PDB entry 3HHF | X-ray diffraction, 2.30 A resolution | chains B and A

Chain B (and A):
Name: Transcriptional regulator, LysR family
Source organism: Neisseria meningitidis serogroup B
Notes: chain A of this document is another copy of the same molecule, construct and numbering; everything in this record applies to it too
UniProtKB: Q9JXW7 (Q9JXW7_NEIMB); numbering as in UniProt (aligned over 89-299)
Chain sequence (213 residues; numbered 87 to 299; the number before each row is that of its first residue):
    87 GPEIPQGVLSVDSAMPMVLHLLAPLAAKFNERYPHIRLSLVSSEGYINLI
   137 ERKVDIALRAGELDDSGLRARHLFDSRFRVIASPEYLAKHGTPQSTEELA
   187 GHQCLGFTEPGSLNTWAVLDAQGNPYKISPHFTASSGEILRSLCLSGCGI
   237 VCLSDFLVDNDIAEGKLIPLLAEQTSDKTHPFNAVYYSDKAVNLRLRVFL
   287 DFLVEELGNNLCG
Disordered / not traced: 87-90, 148-149, 295-299 (chain A: 87-90, 295-299)
Construct notes: expression tag (87-88)
Modified residues: Mse101 (selenomethionine; parent Met); Mse103 (selenomethionine; parent Met)

Interface between chain B and chain A:
Residue-residue contacts (68; chain B residue first):
  Mse101(B) - Mse101(A)  hydrophobic
  Mse101(B) - Ser222(A)
  Mse101(B) - Ile225(A)
  Val104(B) - Ile225(A)  hydrophobic
  Leu105(B) - Glu224(A)
  Leu105(B) - Ile225(A)  hydrophobic
  Leu105(B) - Ser228(A)
  Ala109(B) - Ser228(A)
  Ala109(B) - Leu229(A)  hydrophobic
  Ala109(B) - Ser232(A)  hydrogen bond (backbone-side chain)
  Pro110(B) - Ser232(A)
  Ala112(B) - Phe218(A)
  Ala112(B) - Leu229(A)  hydrophobic
  Ala112(B) - Cys234(A)  hydrophobic
  Ala113(B) - Ser232(A)
  Ala113(B) - Cys234(A)  hydrogen bond (backbone-side chain)
  Asn116(B) - Gln189(A)  hydrogen bond
  Asn116(B) - His217(A)  hydrogen bond
  Asn116(B) - Phe218(A)
  Glu117(B) - Lys175(A)  salt bridge
  Pro120(B) - His217(A)
  Ile122(B) - Phe218(A)
  Arg123(B) - His217(A)
  Leu124(B) - Phe218(A)
  Leu124(B) - Thr219(A)  hydrogen bond (backbone-backbone)
  Ser125(B) - Thr194(A)
  Ser125(B) - Thr219(A)  hydrogen bond
  Leu126(B) - Thr219(A)  hydrogen bond (backbone-backbone)
  Leu126(B) - Ala220(A)
  Leu126(B) - Ser221(A)  hydrogen bond (backbone-backbone)
  Leu126(B) - Ile225(A)
  Val127(B) - Thr194(A)
  Val127(B) - Ser221(A)
  Ser128(B) - Ser221(A)  hydrogen bond (backbone-side chain)
  Lys175(B) - Glu117(A)  salt bridge
  Gln189(B) - Asn116(A)  hydrogen bond
  Thr194(B) - Ser125(A)
  Pro216(B) - Arg123(A)
  His217(B) - Asn116(A)  hydrogen bond
  His217(B) - Pro120(A)
  His217(B) - Arg123(A)
  Phe218(B) - Ala112(A)
  Phe218(B) - Asn116(A)
  Phe218(B) - Ile122(A)
  Phe218(B) - Leu124(A)
  Thr219(B) - Leu124(A)  hydrogen bond (backbone-backbone)
  Thr219(B) - Ser125(A)  hydrogen bond
  Thr219(B) - Leu126(A)  hydrogen bond (backbone-backbone)
  Ala220(B) - Leu126(A)
  Ser221(B) - Leu126(A)  hydrogen bond (backbone-backbone)
  Ser221(B) - Val127(A)
  Ser221(B) - Ser128(A)  hydrogen bond (side chain-backbone)
  Ser222(B) - Mse101(A)
  Glu224(B) - Leu105(A)
  Ile225(B) - Mse101(A)
  Ile225(B) - Val104(A)  hydrophobic
  Ile225(B) - Leu105(A)  hydrophobic
  Ile225(B) - Leu126(A)
  Ser228(B) - Leu105(A)
  Ser228(B) - Ala109(A)
  Leu229(B) - Ala109(A)  hydrophobic
  Leu229(B) - Ala112(A)  hydrophobic
  Leu229(B) - Leu126(A)  hydrophobic
  Ser232(B) - Ala109(A)  hydrogen bond (side chain-backbone)
  Ser232(B) - Pro110(A)
  Ser232(B) - Ala113(A)
  Cys234(B) - Ala112(A)
  Cys234(B) - Ala113(A)  hydrogen bond (side chain-backbone)
Other interface residues (no listed pair), chain B (34 interface residues in all): Gly233
Other interface residues (no listed pair), chain A (34 interface residues in all): Pro216, Gly233

Summary:
The chain B/chain A interface involves 34 residues from each chain; the contacts include 18 hydrogen bonds and
2 salt bridges. Polar contacts include Glu117(B)-Lys175(A), Ala109(B)-Ser232(A) and Ala113(B)-Cys234(A).
Both chains are Transcriptional regulator, LysR family (Neisseria meningitidis serogroup B). Entry 3HHF
(Structure of CrgA regulatory domain, a LysR-type transcriptional regulator from Neisseria meningitidis) was
determined by X-ray diffraction (same publication as 3HHG).
